PDB entry 1OED | electron microscopy, 4.00 A resolution | chains D and E of the 5 polymer chains in the assembly

# Chain D
Protein: Acetylcholine receptor subunit alpha
Organism: Torpedo marmorata
Notes: fragment: membrane-spanning domain, residues 235-461
Reference sequence: P02711 (ACHA_TORMA); residues 211-437 here correspond to UniProt positions 235-461 (UniProt number = residue number + 24)
Sequence (227 residues; row label = number of the first residue in the row):
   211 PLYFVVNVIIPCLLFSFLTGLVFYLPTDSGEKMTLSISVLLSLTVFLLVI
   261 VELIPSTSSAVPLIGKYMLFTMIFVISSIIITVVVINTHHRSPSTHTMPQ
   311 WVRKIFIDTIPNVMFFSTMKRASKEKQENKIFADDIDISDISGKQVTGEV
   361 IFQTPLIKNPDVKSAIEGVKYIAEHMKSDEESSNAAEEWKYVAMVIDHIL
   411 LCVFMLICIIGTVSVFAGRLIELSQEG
Unresolved in the structure: 303-402
Construct notes: variant Gly-230 (Val254 in P02711), Ile-291 (Val315 in P02711), Asp-318 (Asn342 in P02711)
What the authors report for this chain:
  - disease-associated variants - S269I: increased signaling (citing earlier work)
  - disease-associated variants - V285I: decreased signaling (citing earlier work)
  - mutagenesis - L251S: increased signaling (citing earlier work)

# Chain E
Protein: Acetylcholine receptor gamma subunit
Organism: Torpedo marmorata
Notes: fragment: membrane-spanning domain, residues 236-495
Reference sequence: Q6S3H9 (Q6S3H9_TORMA); residues 219-478 here correspond to UniProt positions 235-494 (UniProt number = residue number + 16)
Sequence (260 residues; each row starts with the number of its first residue):
   219 PLFYIINIIAPCVLISSLVVLVYFLPAQAGGQKCTLSISVLLAQTIFLFL
   269 IAQKVPETSLNVPLIGKYLIFVMFVSMLIVMNCVIVLNVSLRTPNTHSLS
   319 EKIKHLFLGFLPKYLGMQLEPSEETPEKPQPRRRSSFGIMIKAEEYILKK
   369 PRSELMFEEQKDRHGLKRVNKMTSDIDIGTTVDLYKDLANFAPEIKSCVE
   419 ACNFIAKSTKEQNDSGSENENWVLIGKVIDKACFWIALLLFSIGTLAIFL
   469 TGHFNQVPEF
Unresolved in the structure: 312-443
Construct notes: variant Met-295 (Leu311 in Q6S3H9), Leu-296 (Val312 in Q6S3H9), Met-299 (Thr315 in Q6S3H9), Gly-327 (Glu343 in Q6S3H9), Gln-336 (His352 in Q6S3H9), Ile-461 (Leu477 in Q6S3H9), Phe-472 (Leu488 in Q6S3H9)

# Chain D / chain E interface
Residue-residue contacts - 27 pairs, chain D then chain E:
  Leu-224(D) / Val-298(E)  hydrophobic
  Leu-224(D) / Met-299(E)  hydrophobic
  Phe-227(D) / Val-302(E)  hydrophobic
  Leu-231(D) / Val-302(E)
  Leu-231(D) / Leu-305(E)  hydrophobic
  Leu-231(D) / Asn-306(E)
  Tyr-234(D) / Leu-309(E)
  Leu-235(D) / Leu-305(E)  hydrophobic
  Leu-235(D) / Leu-309(E)  hydrophobic
  Asp-238(D) / Leu-309(E)
  Asp-238(D) / Arg-310(E)  salt bridge
  Ser-239(D) / Leu-309(E)
  Lys-242(D) / Ser-308(E)
  Lys-242(D) / Leu-309(E)
  Leu-245(D) / Thr-253(E)
  Leu-245(D) / Ile-256(E)  hydrophobic
  Ser-248(D) / Leu-260(E)
  Val-249(D) / Ile-256(E)  hydrophobic
  Val-249(D) / Leu-260(E)  hydrophobic
  Ser-252(D) / Leu-260(E)
  Phe-256(D) / Leu-260(E)
  Phe-256(D) / Thr-263(E)
  Phe-256(D) / Ile-264(E)  hydrophobic
  Phe-256(D) / Phe-267(E)
  Val-259(D) / Gln-271(E)
  Ile-260(D) / Phe-267(E)  hydrophobic
  Leu-263(D) / Gln-271(E)
Other interface residues (no listed pair), chain D (17 interface residues in all): Tyr-213
Other interface residues (no listed pair), chain E (18 interface residues in all): Cys-252, Ser-257, Leu-282
Interface features reported in the paper:
  - interface residues, chain D: Ser-252(D), Phe-256(D)

# Summary
17 residues of chain D and 18 residues of chain E are in contact, with 1 salt bridge. Its one salt-bridged
contact is Asp-238(D)/Arg-310(E). From the paper: S269I and L251S of chain D increase signaling; interface
residues Ser-252(D) and Phe-256(D).
Chain D is Acetylcholine receptor subunit alpha and chain E is Acetylcholine receptor gamma subunit, both from
Torpedo marmorata; the structure, Structure of acetylcholine receptor pore from electron images, was
determined by electron microscopy.
